4A3W - chain A; structure by X-ray diffraction, 2.16 A resolution.

[Chain A]
Name: Archaemetzincin
Source organism: Archaeoglobus fulgidus
Notes: EC 3.-.-.-
UniProt: O29917 (AMZA_ARCFU); residue numbers follow UniProt; this construct covers 1-160
Sequence (160 residues; row label = number of the first residue in the row):
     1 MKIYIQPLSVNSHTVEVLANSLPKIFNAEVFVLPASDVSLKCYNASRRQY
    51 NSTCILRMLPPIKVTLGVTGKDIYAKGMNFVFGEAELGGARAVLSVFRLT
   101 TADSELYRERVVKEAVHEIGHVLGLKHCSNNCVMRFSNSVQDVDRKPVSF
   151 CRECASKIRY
Unresolved in the structure: 159-160
Cystine bridges: Cys42-Cys54
Ion coordination: Zn2+ site 1: His117, His121, His127 (together with citrate anion); Zn2+ site 2: Cys128, Cys132, Cys151, Cys154
Small-molecule neighbours: citrate anion (FLC): Val81, Phe82, Gly83, Glu84, Glu114, His117, Glu118, His121, His127, Arg135, Phe136, Ser137, Lys146
UniProt features mapped onto this chain:
  - active site: Glu118 (Proton acceptor)
  - binding site (Zn(2+)): His117, His121, His127, Cys128, Cys132, Cys151, Cys154
Reported in the primary citation:
  - binding site for citrate anion: Arg152
  - conformationally variable residues (loop rearrangement): Asn138
  - catalytic residues: Glu118 (proposed by the authors, not directly observed)

[Summary]
Ligands of chain A: citrate anion. His117, His121 and His127 coordinate Zn2+ site 1. Cys128, Cys132, Cys151
and Cys154 coordinate Zn2+ site 2. Curated annotation (UniProt) lists active-site residue Glu118 and 7
Zn2+-binding residues. The paper reports the catalytic residue Glu118; a binding site for citrate anion at
Arg152.
Chain A is Archaemetzincin (Archaeoglobus fulgidus); the structure, Crystal structure of Archaemetzincin
(AmzA) from Archaeoglobus fulgidus at 2.16 A resolution complexed with citrate, was determined by X-ray
diffraction together with 3ZVS and 4AXQ from the same study.
